3UBQ - chains A and D of the 6 polymer chains in the assembly; structure by X-ray diffraction, 2.00 A resolution.

Chain A:
Name: hemagglutinin HA1
Source organism: Influenza A virus
Notes: fragment: Ectodomain HA1, residues 18-344
Reference sequence: C3W5S1 (C3W5S1_I09A0); the construct lacks a stretch of the UniProt sequence, so the offset changes along the chain: 11-55 = UniProt 18-62; 56-83 = UniProt 64-91; 84-90 = UniProt 93-99; 91-116 = UniProt 101-126; 3 more segments
Amino-acid sequence (329 residues; row label = number of the first residue in the row; a row labelled like 116A-116C holds insertion residues (116A, then the next letters in order)):
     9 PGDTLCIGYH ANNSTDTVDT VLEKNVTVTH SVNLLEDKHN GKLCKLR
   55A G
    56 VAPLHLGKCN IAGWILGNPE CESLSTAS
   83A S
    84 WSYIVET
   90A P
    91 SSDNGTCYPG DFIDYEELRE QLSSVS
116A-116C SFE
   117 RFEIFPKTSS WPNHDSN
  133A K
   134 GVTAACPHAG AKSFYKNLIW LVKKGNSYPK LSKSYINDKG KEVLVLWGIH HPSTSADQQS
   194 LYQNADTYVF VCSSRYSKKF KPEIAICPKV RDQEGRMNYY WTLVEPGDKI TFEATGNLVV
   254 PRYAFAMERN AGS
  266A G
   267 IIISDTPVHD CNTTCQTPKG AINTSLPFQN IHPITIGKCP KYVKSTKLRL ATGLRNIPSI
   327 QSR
Not modelled in the structure: 9-10, 326-329
Disulfide bonds: Cys52-Cys277, Cys64-Cys76, Cys97-Cys139, Cys281-Cys305
Covalently attached groups: N-acetylglucosamine (NAG) linked to Asn94, Asn289
Construct notes: expression tag (9-10); engineered mutation Cys205 (Gly219 in C3W5S1), Cys220 (Arg234 in C3W5S1)
From the paper describing this entry:
  - mutagenesis - G205C/R220C: increased stability (proposed by the authors, not directly observed)
  - mutagenesis - T200A: increased binding to glycan array (citing earlier work)
  - mutagenesis - D225G: increased binding to alpha2-3-linked glycans (citing earlier work)
  - mutagenesis - D225G: decreased binding to alpha2-6-linked glycans (citing earlier work)

Chain D:
Name: hemagglutinin HA2
Source organism: Influenza a virus
Notes: fragment: Ectodomain HA2, residues 345-520
Reference sequence: C3W5S1 (C3W5S1_I09A0); residues 1-174 here correspond to UniProt positions 345-518 (UniProt number = residue number + 344)
Amino-acid sequence (177 residues; numbered 1 to 177; the number before each row is that of its first residue):
     1 GLFGAIAGFI EGGWTGMVDG WYGYHHQNEQ GSGYAADLKS TQNAIDEITN KVNSVIEKMN
    61 TQFTAVGKEF NHLEKRIENL NKKVDDGFLD IWTYNAELLV LLENERTLDY HDSNVKNLYE
   121 KVRSQLKNNA KEIGNGCFEF YHKCDNTCME SVKNGTYDYP KYSEEAKLNR EEIDSGR
Not modelled in the structure: 171-177
Disulfide bonds: Cys144-Cys148
Covalently attached groups: N-acetylglucosamine (NAG) linked to Asn154
Construct notes: expression tag (175-177)

How chain A and chain D interact:
Residue-residue contacts (14; chain A residue first):
  Glu106(A) with Arg76(D)
  Glu107(A) with His72(D); Leu73(D); Glu74(D), hydrogen bond (side chain-backbone); Lys75(D), hydrogen bond (side chain-backbone); Arg76(D), salt bridge
  Glu110(A) with Lys75(D); Arg76(D); Asn79(D), hydrogen bond
  Gln111(A) with His72(D), hydrogen bond (side chain-backbone); Lys75(D)
  Arg208(A) with His72(D)
  Trp234(A) with Leu73(D), hydrophobic
  Lys307(A) with Asp90(D), salt bridge
Other interface residues (no listed pair), chain A (11 interface residues in all): Asp104, Arg262, Gly265, Phe294
Other interface residues (no listed pair), chain D (8 interface residues in all): Tyr94

Summary:
Chain A and chain D form an interface of 11 and 8 residues respectively; the contacts include 4 hydrogen bonds
and 2 salt bridges. Polar contacts include Glu107(A)-Arg76(D), Lys307(A)-Asp90(D) and Glu107(A)-Glu74(D).
Covalently linked N-acetylglucosamine: at Asn94(A) and Asn289(A). From the paper: G205C/R220C of chain A
increase stability; T200A of chain A increases binding to glycan array.
Chain A is hemagglutinin HA1 (Influenza A virus) and chain D is hemagglutinin HA2 (Influenza a virus); the
structure, Influenza hemagglutinin from the 2009 pandemic in complex with ligand 3SLN, was determined by X-ray
diffraction (same publication as 3UBE, 3UBJ and 3UBN).
